4LCH - chain A; structure by X-ray diffraction, 1.60 A resolution.

[Chain A]
Name: UDP-3-O-[3-hydroxymyristoyl] N-acetylglucosamine deacetylase
Organism: Pseudomonas aeruginosa
Notes: EC 3.5.1.-
UniProt: P47205 (LPXC_PSEAE); residues 1-299 here = UniProt positions 1-299
Sequence (299 residues; row label = number of the first residue in the row):
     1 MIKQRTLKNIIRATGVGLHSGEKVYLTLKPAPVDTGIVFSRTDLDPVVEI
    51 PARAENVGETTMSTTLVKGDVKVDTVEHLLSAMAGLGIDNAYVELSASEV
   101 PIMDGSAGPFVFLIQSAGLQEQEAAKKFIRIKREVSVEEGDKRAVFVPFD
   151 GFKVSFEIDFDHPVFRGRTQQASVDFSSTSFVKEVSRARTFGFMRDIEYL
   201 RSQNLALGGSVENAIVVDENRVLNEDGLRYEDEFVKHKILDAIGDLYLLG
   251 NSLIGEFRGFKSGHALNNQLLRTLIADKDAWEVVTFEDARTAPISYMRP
Not modelled in the structure: 297-299
Sequence notes: engineered mutation S40 (Cys in P47205)
Swiss-Prot annotation at these positions:
  - active site: H264 (Proton donor)
  - binding site (Zn(2+)): H78, H237, D241
Metal / ion sites: Zn2+ site 1: H78, H237, D241 (together with 1WN); Zn2+ site 2: H162, E219
Small-molecule neighbours: 1WN ((betaS)-Nalpha-{4-[4-(4-aminophenyl)buta-1,3-diyn-1-yl]benzoyl}-N,beta-dihydroxy-beta-methyl-L-tyrosinamide): L18, M62, E77, H78, T190, F191, G192, F193, D196, I197, L200, R201, G209, S210, V211, A214, V216, H237, K238, D241, H264
From the paper describing this entry:
  - binding site for 1WN: F191, F193, K238
  - conformationally variable residues (side-chain flip): F193

[Overview]
Chain A binds compound 1WN. The Zn2+ site 1 is built by H78, H237 and D241. The Zn2+ site 2 is built by H162
and E219. From UniProt: active-site residue H264 and 3 Zn2+-binding residues. The paper reports a binding site
for 1WN at F191, F193 and K238; conformational variability at F193.
Chain A is UDP-3-O-[3-hydroxymyristoyl] N-acetylglucosamine deacetylase (Pseudomonas aeruginosa); the
structure, Crystal structure of the Pseudomonas aeruginosa LPXC/LPC-051 complex, was determined by X-ray
diffraction (same publication as 4LCF and 4LCG).
